PDB entry 8BPX | electron microscopy, 2.09 A resolution | chains y and z of the 67 polymer chains in the assembly

Chain y:
Molecule: Gamma carbonic anhydrase 2, mitochondrial
Organism: Arabidopsis thaliana
Notes: EC 4.2.1.-
UniProt: Q9C6B3 (GCA2_ARATH); residues 1-278 here = UniProt positions 1-278
Chain sequence (278 residues; numbered 1 to 278; the number before each row is that of its first residue):
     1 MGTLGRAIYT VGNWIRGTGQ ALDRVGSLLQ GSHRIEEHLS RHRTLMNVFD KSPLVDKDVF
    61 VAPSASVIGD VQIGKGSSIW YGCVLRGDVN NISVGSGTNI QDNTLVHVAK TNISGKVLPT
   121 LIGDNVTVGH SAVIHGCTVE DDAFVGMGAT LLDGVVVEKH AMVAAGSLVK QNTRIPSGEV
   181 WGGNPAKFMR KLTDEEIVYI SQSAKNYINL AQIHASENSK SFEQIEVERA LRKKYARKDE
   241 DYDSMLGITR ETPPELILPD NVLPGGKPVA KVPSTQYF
Not modelled in the structure: 266-278
Bound ions: Zn2+: His-107, His-135 (shared with His-130(z) of chain z)
Ligand contacts:
  - crotonyl coenzyme A (COO): Gln-101, Thr-127, His-130, Phe-144, Gly-146, Met-147, Met-162, Ala-164, Ala-165, Val-180, Gly-183, Met-189, Arg-190, Tyr-199, Ser-203, Tyr-207
  - phosphatidylcholine (PC7; (7S)-4-hydroxy-N,N,N-trimethyl-9-oxo-7-[(palmitoyloxy)methyl]-3,5,8-trioxa-4-phosphahexacosan-1-aminium 4-oxide): Leu-4, Ile-8, Val-11, Trp-14, Ile-15, Thr-18
Swiss-Prot annotation at these positions:
  - binding site (substrate): Arg-86 to Asp-88, Gln-101, Asp-102, Asn-209
  - binding site (Zn(2+)): His-107, His-130, His-135

Chain z:
Molecule: Gamma carbonic anhydrase 1, mitochondrial
Organism: Arabidopsis thaliana
Notes: EC 4.2.1.-
UniProt: Q9FWR5 (GCA1_ARATH); numbering as in UniProt (aligned over 1-275)
Chain sequence (275 residues; each row starts with the number of its first residue):
     1 MGTLGRAFYS VGFWIRETGQ ALDRLGCRLQ GKNYFREQLS RHRTLMNVFD KAPIVDKEAF
    61 VAPSASVIGD VHIGRGSSIW YGCVLRGDVN TVSVGSGTNI QDNSLVHVAK SNLSGKVHPT
   121 IIGDNVTIGH SAVLHGCTVE DETFIGMGAT LLDGVVVEKH GMVAAGALVR QNTRIPSGEV
   181 WGGNPARFLR KLTDEEIAFI SQSATNYSNL AQAHAAENAK PLNVIEFEKV LRKKHALKDE
   241 EYDSMLGIVR ETPPELNLPN NILPDKETKR PSNVN
Not modelled in the structure: 1, 235-275
Bound ions: Zn2+: His-130 (shared with His-107(y), His-135(y) of chain y)
Ligand contacts:
  - phosphatidylcholine (PC7; (7S)-4-hydroxy-N,N,N-trimethyl-9-oxo-7-[(palmitoyloxy)methyl]-3,5,8-trioxa-4-phosphahexacosan-1-aminium 4-oxide): Leu-22, Leu-25, Arg-28, Leu-29
  - phosphatidylethanolamine (PTY): Glu-17, Thr-18, Ala-21, Leu-22, Arg-24, Leu-25, Arg-28, Arg-36
Swiss-Prot annotation at these positions:
  - binding site (substrate): Arg-86 to Asp-88, Gln-101, Asp-102, Asn-209
  - binding site (Zn(2+)): His-107, His-130, His-135

Chain y / chain z interface:
Contacting residue pairs (95):
  Ile-8(y) / Leu-29(z)
  Tyr-9(y) / Gln-30(z)  hydrogen bond (backbone-side chain)
  Tyr-9(y) / Lys-32(z)  hydrogen bond
  Gly-12(y) / Gly-26(z)
  Gly-12(y) / Gln-30(z)
  Asn-13(y) / Gln-30(z)  hydrogen bond
  Ile-15(y) / Leu-22(z)
  Ile-15(y) / Gly-26(z)
  Ile-15(y) / Leu-29(z)  hydrophobic
  Arg-16(y) / Asp-23(z)  salt bridge
  Arg-16(y) / Gly-26(z)
  Arg-16(y) / Cys-27(z)  hydrogen bond
  Arg-16(y) / Gln-30(z)
  Arg-16(y) / Tyr-34(z)  hydrogen bond
  Gly-19(y) / Gly-19(z)
  Gly-19(y) / Leu-22(z)
  Gln-20(y) / Asp-23(z)  hydrogen bond
  Leu-22(y) / Ile-15(z)
  Leu-22(y) / Gly-19(z)
  Leu-22(y) / Leu-22(z)  hydrophobic
  Asp-23(y) / Arg-16(z)  salt bridge
  Asp-23(y) / Gln-20(z)  hydrogen bond
  Gly-26(y) / Gly-12(z)
  Gly-26(y) / Ile-15(z)
  Gly-26(y) / Arg-16(z)
  Ser-27(y) / Arg-16(z)  hydrogen bond
  Leu-29(y) / Phe-8(z)  hydrophobic
  Leu-29(y) / Val-11(z)  hydrophobic
  Leu-29(y) / Gly-12(z)
  Leu-29(y) / Ile-15(z)  hydrophobic
  Gln-30(y) / Tyr-9(z)  hydrogen bond (side chain-backbone)
  Gln-30(y) / Gly-12(z)
  Gln-30(y) / Phe-13(z)
  Gln-30(y) / Arg-16(z)  hydrogen bond
  His-33(y) / Asn-47(z)
  Arg-34(y) / Tyr-9(z)
  Arg-34(y) / Phe-13(z)
  Arg-34(y) / Arg-16(z)
  Arg-34(y) / Arg-43(z)
  Arg-34(y) / Asn-47(z)
  Ile-35(y) / Arg-43(z)  hydrogen bond (backbone-side chain)
  Ile-35(y) / Leu-45(z)
  Ile-35(y) / Asn-47(z)  hydrogen bond (backbone-side chain)
  Glu-37(y) / Arg-41(z)  salt bridge
  Glu-37(y) / Arg-43(z)
  Arg-41(y) / Asn-218(z)  hydrogen bond (side chain-backbone)
  Arg-41(y) / Ala-219(z)
  Arg-41(y) / Lys-220(z)  hydrogen bond (side chain-backbone)
  Arg-41(y) / Leu-222(z)
  Arg-43(y) / Glu-217(z)
  Arg-43(y) / Asn-218(z)  hydrogen bond (side chain-backbone)
  Arg-43(y) / Lys-220(z)  hydrogen bond (side chain-backbone)
  Arg-43(y) / Pro-221(z)
  Arg-43(y) / Leu-222(z)
  Met-46(y) / Tyr-81(z)
  Met-46(y) / Glu-217(z)
  Met-46(y) / Asn-218(z)
  Asn-47(y) / Glu-217(z)
  Val-48(y) / Glu-217(z)
  Phe-49(y) / Leu-210(z)  hydrophobic
  Phe-49(y) / Ala-213(z)  hydrophobic
  Ser-66(y) / Tyr-81(z)
  Ile-68(y) / Tyr-81(z)
  Ile-68(y) / His-214(z)
  Val-84(y) / Asp-102(z)
  Val-84(y) / Asn-103(z)
  Arg-86(y) / Trp-80(z)
  Arg-86(y) / Asp-102(z)  salt bridge
  Arg-86(y) / His-130(z)
  Arg-86(y) / Tyr-207(z)  hydrogen bond
  Arg-86(y) / Leu-210(z)
  Arg-86(y) / His-214(z)
  Asp-88(y) / Leu-210(z)
  Asp-88(y) / His-214(z)  salt bridge
  Val-89(y) / Leu-210(z)  hydrophobic
  Asn-103(y) / Asn-103(z)
  Thr-104(y) / Asn-103(z)
  Leu-105(y) / Asp-102(z)
  Leu-105(y) / Asn-103(z)
  Leu-105(y) / His-130(z)
  His-107(y) / His-130(z)  hydrogen bond
  His-107(y) / Tyr-207(z)
  Val-133(y) / Ser-131(z)
  Val-133(y) / Met-147(z)  hydrophobic
  His-135(y) / His-130(z)
  His-135(y) / Met-147(z)
  Leu-168(y) / Ala-165(z)
  Asn-184(y) / Gly-166(z)  hydrogen bond (side chain-backbone)
  Ser-219(y) / Lys-233(z)
  Phe-222(y) / Asn-33(z)
  Phe-222(y) / Arg-36(z)
  Phe-222(y) / Glu-37(z)
  Ile-225(y) / Gln-38(z)
  Arg-229(y) / Arg-36(z)
  Arg-229(y) / Gln-38(z)
Interface residues without a listed pair, chain y (52 interface residues in all): Thr-18, Glu-36, Ser-40, His-42, Gly-82, Lys-110, Ile-113, Leu-152, Ser-221, Glu-226
Interface residues without a listed pair, chain z (54 interface residues in all): Thr-18, Leu-25, Met-46, Phe-49, Asp-50, Pro-53, Pro-63, Ser-64, Glu-196

Overview:
The interface between chain y and chain z involves 52 residues on one side and 54 on the other; the contacts
include 19 hydrogen bonds and 5 salt bridges. Polar pairs include Arg-16(y)/Asp-23(z), Asp-23(y)/Arg-16(z) and
Glu-37(y)/Arg-41(z). Phosphatidylcholine is bound between chain y and chain z.
Chain y is Gamma carbonic anhydrase 2, mitochondrial and chain z is Gamma carbonic anhydrase 1, mitochondrial,
both from Arabidopsis thaliana; the structure, Cryo-EM structure of the Arabidopsis thaliana I+III2
supercomplex (Complete composition), was determined by electron microscopy, deposited together with 8BED,
8BEE, 8BEF, 8BEH, 8BEL, 8BEP, 8BQ5 and 8BQ6.
